Entry 7CIR (X-ray diffraction, 1.81 A resolution); this record covers chains A and C of the 3 polymer chains in the assembly.

== Chain A ==
Molecule: MHC class I antigen
From: Homo sapiens
UniProtKB: A3F718 (A3F718_HUMAN); residues 1-276 here correspond to UniProt positions 11-286 (UniProt number = residue number + 10)
Chain sequence (276 residues; numbered 1 to 276; the number before each row is that of its first residue):
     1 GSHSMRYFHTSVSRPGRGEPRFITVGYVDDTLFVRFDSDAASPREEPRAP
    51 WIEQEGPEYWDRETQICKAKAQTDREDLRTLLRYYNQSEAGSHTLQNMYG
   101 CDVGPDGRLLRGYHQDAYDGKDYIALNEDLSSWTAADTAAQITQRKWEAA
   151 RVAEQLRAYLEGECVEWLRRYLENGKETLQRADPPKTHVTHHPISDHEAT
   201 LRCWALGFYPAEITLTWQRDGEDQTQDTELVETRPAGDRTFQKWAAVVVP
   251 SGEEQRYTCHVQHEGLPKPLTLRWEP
Disulfide bonds: Cys-101/Cys-164, Cys-203/Cys-259
What the authors report for this chain:
  - contacts within the chain: Arg-62/Glu-163

== Chain C ==
Molecule: Arg-arg-phe-sep-arg-ser-pro-ile-arg-arg
Chain sequence (10 residues; each row starts with the number of its first residue):
     1 RRFSRSPIRR
Modified residues: Ser-4 (phosphoserine; SEP)
What the authors report for this chain:
  - conformationally variable residues (side-chain flip): Pro-7

== Chain A / chain C interface ==
Contacting residue pairs (49; chain A residue first):
  Met-5(A) / Arg-1(C)
  Tyr-7(A) / Arg-1(C)  hydrogen bond (side chain-backbone)
  Tyr-7(A) / Arg-2(C)
  His-9(A) / Arg-2(C)  hydrogen bond
  Thr-24(A) / Arg-2(C)  hydrogen bond
  Glu-45(A) / Arg-2(C)  salt bridge
  Arg-62(A) / Arg-1(C)
  Arg-62(A) / Arg-2(C)  hydrogen bond (side chain-backbone)
  Arg-62(A) / Ser-4(C)
  Glu-63(A) / Arg-1(C)
  Glu-63(A) / Arg-2(C)  hydrogen bond (side chain-backbone)
  Ile-66(A) / Arg-2(C)
  Ile-66(A) / Phe-3(C)
  Ile-66(A) / Ser-4(C)
  Ile-66(A) / Ser-6(C)
  Ile-66(A) / Pro-7(C)
  Cys-67(A) / Arg-2(C)  hydrogen bond
  Ala-69(A) / Pro-7(C)  hydrophobic
  Lys-70(A) / Ser-6(C)  hydrogen bond (side chain-backbone)
  Lys-70(A) / Pro-7(C)
  Thr-73(A) / Pro-7(C)
  Asp-74(A) / Arg-10(C)  salt bridge
  Glu-76(A) / Arg-9(C)  salt bridge
  Asp-77(A) / Ile-8(C)
  Asp-77(A) / Arg-9(C)
  Asp-77(A) / Arg-10(C)  salt bridge
  Thr-80(A) / Arg-10(C)
  Tyr-84(A) / Arg-10(C)  hydrogen bond (side chain-backbone)
  Leu-95(A) / Arg-10(C)
  Asn-97(A) / Arg-10(C)
  Tyr-99(A) / Arg-2(C)
  Tyr-99(A) / Phe-3(C)  hydrogen bond (side chain-backbone)
  Tyr-99(A) / Ser-6(C)
  Asp-116(A) / Arg-10(C)  salt bridge
  Thr-143(A) / Arg-10(C)  hydrogen bond (side chain-backbone)
  Lys-146(A) / Arg-10(C)  hydrogen bond (side chain-backbone)
  Trp-147(A) / Ile-8(C)
  Trp-147(A) / Arg-9(C)  hydrogen bond (side chain-backbone)
  Trp-147(A) / Arg-10(C)
  Val-152(A) / Ile-8(C)  hydrophobic
  Gln-155(A) / Phe-3(C)
  Gln-155(A) / Arg-5(C)
  Leu-156(A) / Phe-3(C)  hydrophobic
  Tyr-159(A) / Arg-1(C)  hydrogen bond (side chain-backbone)
  Tyr-159(A) / Arg-2(C)
  Tyr-159(A) / Phe-3(C)  hydrophobic
  Glu-163(A) / Arg-1(C)  salt bridge
  Trp-167(A) / Arg-1(C)
  Tyr-171(A) / Arg-1(C)  hydrogen bond (side chain-backbone)
Other interface residues (no listed pair), chain A (36 interface residues in all): Val-25, Val-34, Tyr-59, Gln-96, His-114
Interface features reported in the paper:
  - specific contacts: Glu-163(A)/Arg-1(C) (hydrogen bond)

== Overview ==
The interface between chain A and chain C involves 36 residues on one side and 10 on the other; the contacts
include 14 hydrogen bonds and 6 salt bridges. Polar contacts include Glu-45(A)/Arg-2(C), Asp-74(A)/Arg-10(C)
and Glu-76(A)/Arg-9(C). The paper describes a hydrogen bond between Glu-163(A) and Arg-1(C). From the paper:
conformational variability at Pro-7(C); contacts within the chain involving Arg-62(A) and Glu-163(A).
Chain A is MHC class I antigen (Homo sapiens) and chain C is Arg-arg-phe-sep-arg-ser-pro-ile-arg-arg; the
structure, Peptide phosphorylation modification of MHC class I molecules, was determined by X-ray diffraction
together with 7CIQ, 7CIS and 7DYN from the same study.
